PDB entry 8ODN | electron microscopy, 2.70 A resolution | chains A and B of the 26 polymer chains in the assembly

# Chain A
Molecule: RcpA
Organism: Pseudomonas aeruginosa PAO1
UniProtKB: Q9HW96 (Q9HW96_PSEAE); residue numbers follow UniProt; this construct covers 1-416
Amino-acid sequence (426 residues; row label = number of the first residue in the row):
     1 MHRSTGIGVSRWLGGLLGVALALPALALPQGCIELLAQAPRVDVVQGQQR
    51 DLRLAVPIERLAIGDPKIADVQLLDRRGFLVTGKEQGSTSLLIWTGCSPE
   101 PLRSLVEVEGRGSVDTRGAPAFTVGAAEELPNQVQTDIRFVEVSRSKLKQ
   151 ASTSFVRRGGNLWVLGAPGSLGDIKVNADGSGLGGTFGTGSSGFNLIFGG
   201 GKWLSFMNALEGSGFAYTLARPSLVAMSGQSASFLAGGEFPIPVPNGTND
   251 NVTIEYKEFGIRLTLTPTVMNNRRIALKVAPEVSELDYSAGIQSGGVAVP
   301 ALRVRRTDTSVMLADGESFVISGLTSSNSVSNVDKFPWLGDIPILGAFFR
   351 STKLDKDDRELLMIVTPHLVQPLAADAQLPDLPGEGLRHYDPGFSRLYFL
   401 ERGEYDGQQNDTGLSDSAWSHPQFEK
Unresolved in the structure: 1-130, 242-255, 384-411, 417-426
Construct notes: expression tag (417-426)

# Chain B
Molecule: TPR repeat-containing protein PA4299
Organism: Pseudomonas aeruginosa PAO1
UniProtKB: Q9HWA1 (Y4299_PSEAE); residue numbers follow UniProt; this construct covers 1-245
Amino-acid sequence (255 residues; numbered 1 to 255; the number before each row is that of its first residue):
     1 MKALIGIGLCAALLGGCAALPGRDGPRECSQQLGQEQELQMNMVRDMIRE
    51 GRLHAALANLESMPPGLLDVREERALILRRIGDPRARAEYQALLETCKAP
   101 EAHHGLGLLALRNGDSARAVLELREAARLRPTESRFRNDLGVALLKRGDR
   151 VGARFEFITALELQQGGKLPATNLLGLLYLQGDREDAQRLIERLQLDARD
   201 IRAAEARARSWGAVPTPGAAPASDDPLAELPAEANMHTAMANEAPGSDYK
   251 DDDDK
Unresolved in the structure: 1-27, 213-255
Disulfide bonds: C29-C97
Construct notes: expression tag (246-255)
Curated features (UniProtKB/Swiss-Prot):
  - lipidation: C17 (N-palmitoyl cysteine)

# Interface between chain A and chain B
Residue-residue contacts - 15 pairs, chain A then chain B:
  F215(A) with Q35(B); L39(B), hydrophobic
  Y217(A) with Q35(B); L39(B), hydrophobic
  T412(A) with W211(B)
  G413(A) with N173(B); R207(B)
  L414(A) with L111(B), hydrophobic; D139(B); V142(B), hydrophobic; L169(B)
  S415(A) with R135(B); D139(B), hydrogen bond (backbone-side chain); L169(B)
  D416(A) with R79(B), hydrogen bond (backbone-side chain)
Interface residues without a listed pair, chain A (8 interface residues in all): Q378
Interface residues without a listed pair, chain B (17 interface residues in all): L108, R112, N138, K146, Q165, S210
Interface features reported in the paper:
  - pairs named by the authors: L414(A)-L108(B) (hydrophobic contact), L414(A)-D139(B), S415(A)-D139(B) (backbone contact), D416(A)-R79(B), L111(B)-L414(A) (hydrophobic contact), V142(B)-L414(A) (hydrophobic contact)
  - interface residues, chain A: Q378(A), T412(A)
  - interface residues, chain B: Q35(B)

# In short
Chain A and chain B form an interface of 8 and 17 residues respectively; the contacts include 2 hydrogen
bonds. Among the polar pairs are S415(A)-D139(B) and D416(A)-R79(B). The authors report hydrophobic contacts
between L414(A) and L108(B), L111(B) and L414(A) and V142(B) and L414(A); contacts between L414(A) and D139(B)
and D416(A) and R79(B); a backbone contact between S415(A) and D139(B). The paper reports interface residues
Q378(A), T412(A) and Q35(B).
Here chain A is RcpA and chain B is TPR repeat-containing protein PA4299, both from Pseudomonas aeruginosa
PAO1. Entry 8ODN (RcpA-TadD with C13 symmetry from the Pseudomonas aeruginosa Tight Adherence Secretion
System) was determined by electron microscopy.
